6LML - chains B and R of the 6 polymer chains in the assembly; structure by electron microscopy, 3.90 A resolution.

[Chain B]
Protein: Guanine nucleotide-binding protein G(I)/G(S)/G(T) subunit beta-1
Organism: Homo sapiens
Reference sequence: P62873 (GBB1_HUMAN); residues 2-340 here = UniProt positions 2-340
Sequence (351 residues; numbered -10 to 340; the number before each row is that of its first residue; numbers below 1 keep their minus sign (Met-10 is residue -10)):
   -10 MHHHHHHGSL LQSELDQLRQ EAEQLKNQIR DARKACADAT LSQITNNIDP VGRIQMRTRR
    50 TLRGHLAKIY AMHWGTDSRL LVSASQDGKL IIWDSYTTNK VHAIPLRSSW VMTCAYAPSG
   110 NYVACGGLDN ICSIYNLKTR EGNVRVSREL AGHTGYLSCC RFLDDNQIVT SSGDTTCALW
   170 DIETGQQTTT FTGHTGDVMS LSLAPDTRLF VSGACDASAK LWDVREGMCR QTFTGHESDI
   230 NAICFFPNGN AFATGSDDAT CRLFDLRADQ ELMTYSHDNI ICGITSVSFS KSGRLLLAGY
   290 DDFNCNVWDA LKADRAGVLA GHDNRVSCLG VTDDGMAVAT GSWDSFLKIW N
Not modelled in the structure: -10 to 34
Differences from the reference sequence: expression tag (-10 to 1)
UniProt features mapped onto this chain:
  - modified residue: Ser2 (N-acetylserine), His266 (Phosphohistidine)

[Chain R]
Protein: Glucagon receptor
Organism: Homo sapiens
Reference sequence: P47871 (GLR_HUMAN); residue numbers follow UniProt; this construct covers 27-432
Sequence (422 residues; numbered 27 to 448; the number before each row is that of its first residue):
    27 QVMDFLFEKW KLYGDQCHHN LSLLPPPTEL VCNRTFDKYS CWPDTPANTT ANISCPWYLP
    87 WHHKVQHRFV FKRCGPDGQW VRGPRGQPWR DASQCQMDGR EIEVQKEVAK MYSSFQVMYT
   147 VGYSLSLGAL LLALAILGGL SKLHCTRNAI HANLFASFVL KASSVLVIDG LLRWRYSQKI
   207 GDDLSVSTWL SDGAVAGCRV AAVFMQYGIV ANYCWLLVEG LYLHNLLGLA TLPERSFFSL
   267 YLGIGWGAPM LFVVPWAVVK CLFENVQCWT SNDNMGFWWI LRFPVFLAIL INFFIFVRIV
   327 QLLVAKLRAR QMHHTDYKFR LAKSTLTLIP LLGVHEVVFM FVTDEHAQGT LRSAKLFFDL
   387 FLSSFQGLLV AVLYCFLNKE VQSELRRRWH RWRLGKVLWE ERNTSNGSGS EDQVDPRLID
   447 GK
Not modelled in the structure: 422-448
Differences from the reference sequence: engineered mutation Arg126 (Glu in P47871), Trp200 (Thr in P47871), Met366 (Ala in P47871); expression tag (433-448)
Cystine bridges: Cys43-Cys67, Cys58-Cys100, Cys81-Cys121, Cys224-Cys294
From the paper describing this entry:
  - mutagenesis - E126R/T200W/A366M: increased binding to glucagon
  - mutagenesis - L258A, E260A, F263A, L328A, L329A, H339A, L354W, N404A: decreased signaling with Guanine nucleotide-binding protein G(i) subunit alpha-1
  - mutagenesis - R173A, H177A, E245A, Y400A: decreased signaling in response to Gaqi9
  - mutagenesis - K405A: unchanged signaling with Guanine nucleotide-binding protein G(i) subunit alpha-1
  - mutagenesis - R173A, H177A, E245A, Y248A, L328W, L329W, Y400A: decreased signaling
  - mutagenesis - L249A, L253A, L328A, L329A, L354A: decreased signaling in response to Gqi9
  - mutagenesis - F263A: unchanged signaling

[How chain B and chain R interact]
Pairs across the interface - 5 pairs, chain B then chain R:
  Phe292(B) - Arg413(R)
  Ala309(B) - Arg417(R)
  Gly310(B) - Arg417(R)
  Asp312(B) - Glu410(R)
  Asp312(B) - Arg413(R)  salt bridge
Other interface residues (no listed pair), chain B (5 interface residues in all): His311
Other interface residues (no listed pair), chain R (4 interface residues in all): Lys168
From the paper, about this interface:
  - residue pairs: Asp312(B)-Lys168(R)

[Summary]
5 residues of chain B and 4 residues of chain R are in contact; the contacts include 1 salt bridge. Its one
salt-bridged contact is Asp312(B)-Arg413(R). The authors report a contact between Asp312(B) and Lys168(R).
From the paper: L258A, E260A and F263A of chain R, among others, reduce signaling with Guanine
nucleotide-binding protein G(i) subunit alpha-1; R173A, H177A and E245A of chain R, among others, reduce
signaling; 20 substitutions were tested in all.
Here chain B is Guanine nucleotide-binding protein G(I)/G(S)/G(T) subunit beta-1 and chain R is Glucagon
receptor, both from Homo sapiens. Entry 6LML (Cryo-EM structure of the human glucagon receptor in complex with
Gi1) was determined by electron microscopy together with 6LMK from the same study.
